Entry 8KEI (electron microscopy, 3.56 A resolution); this record covers chains B and D of the 5 polymer chains in the assembly.

== Chain B ==
Protein: Cytochrome b-245 heavy chain
Organism: Homo sapiens
Notes: EC 1.-.-.-
UniProtKB: P04839 (CY24B_HUMAN); numbering as in UniProt (aligned over 6-570)
Chain sequence (565 residues; row label = number of the first residue in the row):
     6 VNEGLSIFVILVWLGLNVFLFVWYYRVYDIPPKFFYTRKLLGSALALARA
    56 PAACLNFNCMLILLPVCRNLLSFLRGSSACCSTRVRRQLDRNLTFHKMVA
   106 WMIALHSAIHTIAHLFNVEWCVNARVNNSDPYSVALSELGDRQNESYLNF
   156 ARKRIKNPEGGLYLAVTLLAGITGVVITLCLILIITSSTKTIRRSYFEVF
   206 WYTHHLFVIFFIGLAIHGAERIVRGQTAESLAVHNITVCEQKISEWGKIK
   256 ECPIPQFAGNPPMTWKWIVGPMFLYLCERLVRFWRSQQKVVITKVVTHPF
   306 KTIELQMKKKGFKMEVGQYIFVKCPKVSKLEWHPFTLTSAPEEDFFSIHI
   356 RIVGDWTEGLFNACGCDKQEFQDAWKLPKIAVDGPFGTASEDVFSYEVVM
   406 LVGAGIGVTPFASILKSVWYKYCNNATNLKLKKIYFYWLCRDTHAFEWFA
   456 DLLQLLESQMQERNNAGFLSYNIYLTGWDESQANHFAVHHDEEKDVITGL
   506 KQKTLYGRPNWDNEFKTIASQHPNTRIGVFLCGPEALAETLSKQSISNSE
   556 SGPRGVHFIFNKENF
Not modelled in the structure: 373-380, 484-506
Curated features (UniProtKB/Swiss-Prot):
  - binding site (heme b): His-101, His-115, Trp-206, His-209, His-222, Arg-226, Ile-227, Met-268, Tyr-280, Arg-287
  - binding site (FAD): Arg-199, Ser-200, Trp-337, His-338, Pro-339, Thr-341, His-354, Arg-356, Trp-361, Thr-362
  - binding site (NADPH): Ile-411, Arg-446, Thr-481, Arg-513
  - glycosylation (N-linked (GlcNAc...) asparagine): Asn-132, Asn-149, Asn-240
  - cross-link (Glycyl lysine isopeptide (Lys-Gly)): Lys-161 (interchain with G-Cter in ubiquitin), Lys-255 (interchain with G-Cter in ubiquitin), Lys-294 (interchain with G-Cter in ubiquitin), Lys-299 (interchain with G-Cter in ubiquitin), Lys-306 (interchain with G-Cter in ubiquitin), Lys-328 (interchain with G-Cter in ubiquitin), Lys-334 (interchain with G-Cter in ubiquitin), Lys-381 (interchain with G-Cter in ubiquitin), Lys-506 (interchain with G-Cter in ubiquitin), Lys-567 (interchain with G-Cter in ubiquitin)
  - natural variant: Trp-18 (W18C: In CGDX), Gly-20 (G20R: In CGDX), Tyr-41 (Y41D: In CGDX), Arg-54 to Ala-55 (deletion: In CGDX), Arg-54 (R54M: In CGDX; R54S: In CGDX), Ala-55 (A55D: In CGDX), Ala-57 (A57E: In CGDX), Cys-59 (C59R: In CGDX; C59W: In CGDX), His-101 (H101R: In CGDX; H101Y: In CGDX), His-119 (H119R: In CGDX), Ala-156 (A156T: In CGDX), Thr-178 (T178P: In IMD34), 42 further natural variant entries in UniProt
  - mutagenesis: Phe-570 (F570A: Moderately decreases superoxide-generating NADPH oxidase activity; F570G: Moderately decreases superoxide-generating NADPH oxidase activity)
Disulfide bonds: Cys-244/Cys-257
Covalent attachments: N-acetylglucosamine (NAG) linked to Asn-132, Asn-149, Asn-240
Ion coordination: heme Fe site 1: His-101, His-209; heme Fe site 2 near His-115 (its only coordinating residue here)
Ligand contacts:
  - heme (HEM), molecule 1: Val-6, Ile-67, Val-71, Leu-98, His-101, Lys-102, Ala-105, Trp-106, Leu-186, Ile-189, Ile-190, Ser-193, Arg-198, Phe-205, Trp-206, His-209, Phe-212, Phe-215, Phe-216
  - heme (HEM), molecule 2: Arg-54, Ala-57, Leu-60, Asn-61, Ser-112, His-115, Thr-116, His-119, Ala-175, Gly-176, Gly-179, Val-180, Ile-182, Thr-183, Phe-215, Leu-219, His-222, Gly-223, Ala-224, Arg-226, Ile-227, Val-228
  - p22phox (LBN; 1-palmitoyl-2-oleoyl-sn-glycero-3-phosphocholine): Lys-44, Leu-45, Gly-47, Ser-48, Leu-52, Leu-110, Ile-114, Ile-117, Phe-121, Trp-125, Asp-135, Ser-138

== Chain D ==
Protein: Cytochrome b-245 chaperone 1
Organism: Homo sapiens
UniProtKB: Q9BQA9 (CYBC1_HUMAN); residue numbers follow UniProt; this construct covers 1-164
Chain sequence (164 residues; numbered 1 to 164; the number before each row is that of its first residue):
     1 MYLQVETRTSSRLHLKRAPGIRSWSLLVGILSIGLAAAYYSGDSLGWKLF
    51 YVTGCLFVAVQNLEDWEEAIFDKSTGKVVLKTFSLYKKLLTLFRAGHDQV
   101 VVLLHDVRDVSVEEEKVRYFGKGYMVVLRLATGFSHPLTQSAVMGHRSDV
   151 EAIAKLITSFLELH

== Chain B / chain D interface ==
Residue-residue contacts (63; chain B residue first):
  Asn-74(B) / Val-117(D)
  Asn-74(B) / Arg-118(D)
  Asn-74(B) / Tyr-119(D)
  Asn-74(B) / Phe-120(D)
  Leu-75(B) / Phe-120(D)  hydrophobic
  Leu-76(B) / Asn-62(D)
  Phe-78(B) / Arg-22(D)  hydrogen bond (backbone-side chain)
  Phe-78(B) / Phe-120(D)  hydrophobic
  Phe-78(B) / Met-144(D)  hydrophobic
  Leu-79(B) / Arg-22(D)  hydrogen bond (backbone-side chain)
  Leu-79(B) / Leu-26(D)  hydrophobic
  Arg-80(B) / Arg-22(D)
  Arg-80(B) / Leu-26(D)
  Arg-80(B) / Asn-62(D)  hydrogen bond
  Gly-81(B) / Arg-22(D)
  Gly-81(B) / Val-143(D)
  Gly-81(B) / Met-144(D)
  Ser-82(B) / Ser-141(D)
  Ser-82(B) / Ala-142(D)  hydrogen bond (side chain-backbone)
  Ser-83(B) / Ser-141(D)
  Ser-83(B) / Ala-142(D)  hydrogen bond (backbone-backbone)
  Cys-85(B) / Glu-115(D)
  Cys-85(B) / Gln-140(D)  hydrogen bond (backbone-backbone)
  Cys-86(B) / Glu-115(D)  hydrogen bond (backbone-side chain)
  Trp-206(B) / Arg-118(D)
  Trp-206(B) / Tyr-119(D)
  His-210(B) / Tyr-119(D)
  Met-268(B) / Ala-37(D)
  Met-268(B) / Ser-41(D)
  Met-268(B) / Gly-42(D)
  Met-268(B) / Asp-43(D)
  Trp-270(B) / Ala-37(D)  hydrophobic
  Trp-270(B) / Tyr-51(D)  hydrogen bond (backbone-side chain)
  Ile-273(B) / Phe-50(D)  hydrophobic
  Ile-273(B) / Tyr-51(D)  hydrophobic
  Tyr-280(B) / Phe-57(D)  hydrophobic
  Tyr-280(B) / Gln-61(D)
  Tyr-324(B) / Phe-134(D)  hydrophobic
  Tyr-324(B) / His-136(D)
  Phe-326(B) / Val-100(D)  hydrophobic
  Phe-326(B) / His-136(D)
  Leu-335(B) / His-97(D)
  Leu-335(B) / Asp-98(D)
  Leu-335(B) / Gln-99(D)  hydrogen bond (backbone-backbone)
  Glu-336(B) / Gln-99(D)
  Glu-336(B) / Val-101(D)
  Trp-337(B) / Gln-99(D)  hydrogen bond (backbone-backbone)
  Trp-337(B) / Val-100(D)
  Trp-337(B) / Val-101(D)  hydrogen bond (backbone-backbone)
  His-338(B) / Val-101(D)
  Pro-339(B) / Val-101(D)
  Pro-339(B) / Phe-134(D)  hydrophobic
  Thr-341(B) / Thr-132(D)
  Thr-341(B) / Phe-134(D)
  Val-358(B) / Leu-103(D)  hydrophobic
  Asp-360(B) / Lys-77(D)  salt bridge
  Gly-412(B) / Ala-131(D)
  Pro-415(B) / Thr-132(D)
  Gly-538(B) / Arg-108(D)  hydrogen bond (backbone-side chain)
  Glu-568(B) / Ser-111(D)
  Glu-568(B) / Arg-129(D)
  Phe-570(B) / Arg-129(D)
  Phe-570(B) / Gly-133(D)
Other interface residues (no listed pair), chain B (42 interface residues in all): Trp-28, Ser-77, Ala-84, Phe-212, Pro-266, Lys-271, Lys-328, Thr-414, Cys-537, Pro-539
Other interface residues (no listed pair), chain D (40 interface residues in all): Trp-47, Glu-64, Val-102, Ser-135

== Overview ==
The interface between chain B and chain D involves 42 residues on one side and 40 on the other; the contacts
include 12 hydrogen bonds and 1 salt bridge. Polar pairs include Asp-360(B)/Lys-77(D), Phe-78(B)/Arg-22(D) and
Leu-79(B)/Arg-22(D). Ligands of chain B: heme and p22phox.
Chain B is Cytochrome b-245 heavy chain and chain D is Cytochrome b-245 chaperone 1, both from Homo sapiens;
the structure, Cryo-EM structure of NADPH oxidase 2 in complex with p22phox and EROS, was determined by
electron microscopy.
